Entry 8ZDQ (electron microscopy, 3.29 A resolution); this record covers chains s and w of the 33 polymer chains in the assembly.

== Chain s ==
Molecule: Baseplate Hub Protein (gp18)
From: Mycolicibacterium smegmatis MC2 155
Sequence (587 residues; numbered 1 to 587; the number before each row is that of its first residue):
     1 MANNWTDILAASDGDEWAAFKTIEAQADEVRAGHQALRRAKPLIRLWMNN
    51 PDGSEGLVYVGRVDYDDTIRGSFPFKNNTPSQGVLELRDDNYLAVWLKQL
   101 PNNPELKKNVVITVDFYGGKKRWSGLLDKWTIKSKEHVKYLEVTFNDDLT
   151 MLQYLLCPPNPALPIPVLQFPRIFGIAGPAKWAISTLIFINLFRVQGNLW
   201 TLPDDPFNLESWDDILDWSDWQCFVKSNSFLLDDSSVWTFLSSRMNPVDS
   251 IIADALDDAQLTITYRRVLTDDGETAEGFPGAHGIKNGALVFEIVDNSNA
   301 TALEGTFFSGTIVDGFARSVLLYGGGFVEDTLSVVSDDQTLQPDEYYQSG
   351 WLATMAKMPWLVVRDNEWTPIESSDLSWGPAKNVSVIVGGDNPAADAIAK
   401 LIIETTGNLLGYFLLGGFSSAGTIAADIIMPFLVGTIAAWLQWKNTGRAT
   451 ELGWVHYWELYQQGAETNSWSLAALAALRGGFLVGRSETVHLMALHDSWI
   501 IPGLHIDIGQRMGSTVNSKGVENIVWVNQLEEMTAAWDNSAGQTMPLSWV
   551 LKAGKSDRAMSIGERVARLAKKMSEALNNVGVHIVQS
Unresolved in the structure: 1

== Chain w ==
Molecule: Central Fiber Protein (gp20)
From: Mycolicibacterium smegmatis MC2 155
Sequence (878 residues; row label = number of the first residue in the row):
     1 MTMPNGSGGLDPGAWLSHWVNQADLSSLAGRTEDEVRAYFENLVQADSGW
    51 GDASNTFFNLILGGFQNLSEFVTLIVQAVTGAPGGLTDLQAFLTERWGDL
   101 ADAFQAVANLIDAIAGEVGSSLADAIAKLATFLTELSPLNAGMLFGLIGT
   151 NHLPLLSVSHIANINPELLVNAGFDSDVSVVDNPYWDWDGTVGRTAPLGA
   201 VKVVADGTIKDLLSGPDAIPVVEGQKLNVSAWLKYSGLVAGAGAGSIRLS
   251 GTAYSADGEVVAYPDFGGIPDGASGTSDWTQVTGQYVVPAGVTQFRLRLS
   301 VRENATGGTVWFDDCSVKKAGLLPQGLVDGLVQALSDLLTWLESLVDNVL
   351 SALGLDPIGTIVDKILDLADEFGDWLGATEDTAANLSNLLTKLLSDPASV
   401 IGPLAQSMITGLTGALGNLNTAINQIGDVLVGTVVTPINSAISNVIDWFN
   451 SLLNFQDTTTSNQINQQNFQIATLASGIKKQQWECRYSTAFVTFPEMFCD
   501 WGFALGGTTGAQSTGTAHTHTLNTDGLAALQIQILPAGYAIGGYIGISDT
   551 TIVDTIAMKMYKETSSAINNVYLEVFREDSTGALTSVGSVDVSGQLTTAS
   601 DYVEATLPAGVIVNAGERYVVRMRNATTVGNRVGVSVMKELVGGRELSIR
   651 TETATDSNKTFYTPSEVLTAQGVSVIMPWAMMAAKNLATTDQSFSDDFNR
   701 SAMGGLWFLKSDTGTNQVGVSGGRAAFSGLTDGNQNALYIRPTAGDKQWV
   751 EATLYETGIAASGAREGLLMHANRDLSQVVYLGVNLNTAKIYTGPWNSLT
   801 ERASVSTTGNDVLWQMYFDPATAAYTVLKNGQASGLTWTDSGSVVAHGPN
   851 YRFGGLRISRATFFNAGRIDNWTLKDWA

== How chain s and chain w interact ==
Residue-residue contacts (29; chain s residue first):
  Leu-409(s) / Val-44(w)  hydrophobic
  Leu-409(s) / Trp-50(w)  hydrophobic
  Tyr-412(s) / Gln-45(w)  hydrogen bond
  Phe-413(s) / Trp-50(w)  hydrophobic
  Phe-413(s) / Ala-53(w)
  Phe-413(s) / Ser-54(w)
  Phe-413(s) / Phe-57(w)  hydrophobic
  Phe-413(s) / Phe-58(w)
  Leu-414(s) / Phe-58(w)
  Gly-416(s) / Phe-58(w)
  Gly-417(s) / Gln-45(w)  hydrogen bond (backbone-side chain)
  Phe-418(s) / Val-44(w)
  Phe-418(s) / Gln-45(w)
  Phe-418(s) / Trp-50(w)  hydrophobic
  Phe-418(s) / Ser-54(w)
  Ser-419(s) / Ser-54(w)  hydrogen bond (backbone-side chain)
  Ala-421(s) / Gln-45(w)
  Asp-427(s) / Arg-37(w)  salt bridge
  Ile-428(s) / Val-44(w)  hydrophobic
  Ile-429(s) / Arg-37(w)
  Ile-429(s) / Phe-40(w)  hydrophobic
  Ile-429(s) / Glu-41(w)
  Phe-432(s) / Trp-15(w)  hydrophobic
  Phe-432(s) / Phe-40(w)  hydrophobic
  Phe-432(s) / Val-44(w)  hydrophobic
  Leu-433(s) / Val-36(w)  hydrophobic
  Leu-433(s) / Arg-37(w)
  Leu-433(s) / Phe-40(w)  hydrophobic
  Ile-437(s) / Arg-37(w)
Also at the interface, not in a pair above, chain s (17 interface residues in all): Leu-410, Ser-420
Also at the interface, not in a pair above, chain w (14 interface residues in all): Glu-33, Gly-51

== Overview ==
The interface between chain s and chain w involves 17 residues on one side and 14 on the other; the contacts
include 3 hydrogen bonds and 1 salt bridge. Polar pairs include Asp-427(s)/Arg-37(w), Tyr-412(s)/Gln-45(w) and
Gly-417(s)/Gln-45(w).
Chain s is Baseplate Hub Protein (gp18) and chain w is Central Fiber Protein (gp20), both from
Mycolicibacterium smegmatis MC2 155; the structure, Cryo-EM structure of Mycobacteriophage Douge complete
baseplate (gp13, gp17, gp23, gp16, gp18 and gp20), was determined by electron microscopy, deposited together
with 8ZDJ, 8ZDK, 8ZDL and 8ZDO.
